PDB entry 9KUE | X-ray diffraction, 1.99 A resolution | chains E and F of the 6 polymer chains in the assembly

# Chain E
Molecule: Dibilinoxanthinin (DBXN)
From: Tettigonia cantans
Chain sequence (67 residues; row label = number of the first residue in the row):
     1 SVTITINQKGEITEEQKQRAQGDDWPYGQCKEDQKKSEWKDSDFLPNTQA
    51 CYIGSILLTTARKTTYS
Disulfide bonds: Cys30-Cys51
Residues lining bound ligands:
  - A1L6M (3-[5-[(Z)-(3-ethyl-4-methyl-5-oxidanylidene-pyrrol-2-ylidene)methyl]-2-[(Z)-[4-(hydroxymethyl)-3-(3-hydroxy-3-oxopropyl)-5-[(Z)-[3-methyl-5-oxidanylidene-4-[(1S,4E,8Z)-5,9,13-trimethyl-1-oxidanyl-tetradeca-4,8,12-trienyl]pyrrol-2-ylidene]methyl]pyrrol-2-ylidene]methyl]-4-methyl-1H-pyrrol-3-yl]propanoic acid): Asn47, Thr48, Gln49, Tyr52
  - lutein (LUT; (3r,3'r,6s)-4,5-didehydro-5,6-dihydro-beta,beta-carotene-3,3'-diol): Ile6, Gln8, Tyr66

# Chain F
Molecule: Dibilinoxanthinin (DBXN)
From: Tettigonia cantans
Chain sequence (172 residues; row label = number of the first residue in the row):
     1 GASSVDDYNPAFDNTHYSRFHLLIETNGITKPCIVSTENVYTPDNATVPH
    51 KQGSDYVLVAGLAGDPNRFSAYTRSQGGSKPLVVKLVNDGVTLELTRDGA
   101 SINGKAVSVEKGVQYPQDDPNYAIRVWKSGDLVMAYSRRTAVYAYYTGTA
   151 VDVEQPVTYRGRATGLCGNLNG
Unresolved in the structure: 1-3, 172
Disulfide bonds: Cys33-Cys167
Residues lining bound ligands:
  - A1L6M (3-[5-[(Z)-(3-ethyl-4-methyl-5-oxidanylidene-pyrrol-2-ylidene)methyl]-2-[(Z)-[4-(hydroxymethyl)-3-(3-hydroxy-3-oxopropyl)-5-[(Z)-[3-methyl-5-oxidanylidene-4-[(1S,4E,8Z)-5,9,13-trimethyl-1-oxidanyl-tetradeca-4,8,12-trienyl]pyrrol-2-ylidene]methyl]pyrrol-2-ylidene]methyl]-4-methyl-1H-pyrrol-3-yl]propanoic acid): Tyr17, Ser18, Phe20, His21, Ile24, Glu25, Ile29, Thr30, Pro32, Ile34, Leu132, Met134, Tyr136, Arg138, Ala141, Tyr143, Tyr145, Asp152, Glu154, Pro156, Thr158
  - lutein (LUT; (3r,3'r,6s)-4,5-didehydro-5,6-dihydro-beta,beta-carotene-3,3'-diol): Asn27, Gly28, Ile29
  - diundecyl phosphatidyl choline (PLC), molecule 1: Pro10, Asp13, Asn14, Thr15, His16, Tyr17, Ser18, Arg19, Phe20, Leu23
  - diundecyl phosphatidyl choline (PLC), molecule 2: Phe20, Ile24, Tyr136, Arg138
  - diundecyl phosphatidyl choline (PLC), molecule 3: Leu23, Asn27, Ile29

# Chain E / chain F interface
Contacting residue pairs (45):
  Gln8(E) with Asp13(F)
  Arg19(E) with Ser4(F); Val5(F), hydrogen bond (side chain-backbone); Asp6(F), salt bridge
  Trp25(E) with Asp6(F)
  Ser37(E) with Glu38(F), hydrogen bond
  Glu38(E) with Ser36(F), hydrogen bond; Glu38(F); Asn39(F), hydrogen bond; Tyr41(F), hydrogen bond; Thr149(F)
  Trp39(E) with Tyr41(F), hydrophobic; Ala150(F), hydrophobic
  Asp41(E) with Ser79(F)
  Ser42(E) with Thr149(F)
  Phe44(E) with Asp131(F); Leu132(F); Thr147(F)
  Asn47(E) with Ile34(F); Tyr145(F), hydrogen bond; Ala150(F)
  Gln49(E) with Tyr41(F)
  Tyr52(E) with Tyr17(F), hydrophobic; His21(F), hydrogen bond; Leu22(F); Glu25(F), hydrogen bond
  Ser55(E) with Tyr17(F), hydrogen bond
  Ile56(E) with Tyr8(F), hydrophobic; Asn14(F), hydrogen bond (backbone-side chain); Tyr17(F), hydrophobic; Leu22(F), hydrophobic
  Leu57(E) with Val5(F); Asp6(F); Asp7(F)
  Thr59(E) with Asn14(F), hydrogen bond; Thr15(F), hydrogen bond (backbone-backbone); His16(F); Tyr17(F)
  Thr60(E) with Phe12(F); Asp13(F); Asn14(F), hydrogen bond
  Ala61(E) with Phe12(F); Asp13(F), hydrogen bond (backbone-backbone)
  Arg62(E) with Val5(F); Phe12(F)
Interface residues without a listed pair, chain E (21 interface residues in all): Ile12, Ile53
Interface residues without a listed pair, chain F (29 interface residues in all): Asn9, Thr37, Asn45

# Summary
21 residues of chain E face 29 of chain F across their interface; the contacts include 14 hydrogen bonds and 1
salt bridge. Polar contacts include Arg19(E)-Asp6(F), Arg19(E)-Val5(F) and Ser37(E)-Glu38(F). Compound A1L6M
is bound between chain E and chain F. Bound to chain E: lutein.
Chain E is Dibilinoxanthinin (DBXN) and chain F is Dibilinoxanthinin (DBXN), both from Tettigonia cantans; the
structure, Crystal structure of the soluble green pigment protein from Tettigonia cantans, was determined by
X-ray diffraction.
